PDB entry 3RAN | X-ray diffraction, 2.15 A resolution | chain A

Chain A:
Molecule: Protein (GTP-binding nuclear protein ran)
Source organism: Canis lupus familiaris
UniProt: P62825 (RAN_CANFA); numbering as in UniProt (aligned over 1-216)
Chain sequence (216 residues; numbered 1 to 216; the number before each row is that of its first residue):
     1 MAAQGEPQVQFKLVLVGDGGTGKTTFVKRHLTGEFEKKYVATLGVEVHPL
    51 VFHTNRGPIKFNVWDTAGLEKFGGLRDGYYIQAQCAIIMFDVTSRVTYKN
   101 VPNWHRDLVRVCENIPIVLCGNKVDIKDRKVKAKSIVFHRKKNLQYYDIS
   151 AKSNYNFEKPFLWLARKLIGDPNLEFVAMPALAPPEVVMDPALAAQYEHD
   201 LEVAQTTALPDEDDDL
Unresolved in the structure: 1-4, 206-216
Sequence notes: engineered mutation Leu69 (Gln in P62825)
Ion coordination: Mg2+: Thr24 (together with GDP)
Small-molecule neighbours: GDP (guanosine-5'-diphosphate): Asp18, Gly19, Gly20, Thr21, Gly22, Lys23, Thr24, Thr25, Leu69, Asn122, Lys123, Asp125, Ile126, Ser150, Ala151, Lys152, Val187
Curated features (UniProtKB/Swiss-Prot):
  - region: Lys37 to Val45 (Switch-I), Gly68 to Gln84 (Switch-II), Asp211 to Leu216 (Interaction with RANBP1)
  - binding site (GTP): Asp18 to Thr25, Glu36 to Thr42, Gly68, Asn122 to Asp125, Ser150 to Lys152
  - modified residue: Ala2 (N-acetylalanine), Thr24 (Phosphothreonine), Lys37 (N6-acetyllysine), Lys60 (N6-acetyllysine), Lys71 (N6-acetyllysine), Lys99 (N6-acetyllysine), Lys134 (N6-acetyllysine), Lys159 (N6-acetyllysine)
  - cross-link (Glycyl lysine isopeptide (Lys-Gly)): Lys71 (interchain with G-Cter in SUMO2), Lys152 (interchain with G-Cter in SUMO2)

Overview:
Bound to chain A: GDP. From UniProt: 23 GTP-binding residues.
Chain A is Protein (GTP-binding nuclear protein ran) (Canis lupus familiaris); the structure, Canine GDP-ran
Q69L mutant, was determined by X-ray diffraction (same publication as 1BYU).
